Entry 8VAT (electron microscopy, 3.20 A resolution); this record covers chains E and G of the 9 polymer chains in the assembly.

[Chain E]
Name: DNA polymerase III subunit delta'
From: Escherichia coli
UniProtKB: P28631 (HOLB_ECOLI); residue numbers follow UniProt; this construct covers 1-334
Chain sequence (337 residues; numbered -2 to 334; the number before each row is that of its first residue; numbers below 1 keep their minus sign (Gly-2 is residue -2)):
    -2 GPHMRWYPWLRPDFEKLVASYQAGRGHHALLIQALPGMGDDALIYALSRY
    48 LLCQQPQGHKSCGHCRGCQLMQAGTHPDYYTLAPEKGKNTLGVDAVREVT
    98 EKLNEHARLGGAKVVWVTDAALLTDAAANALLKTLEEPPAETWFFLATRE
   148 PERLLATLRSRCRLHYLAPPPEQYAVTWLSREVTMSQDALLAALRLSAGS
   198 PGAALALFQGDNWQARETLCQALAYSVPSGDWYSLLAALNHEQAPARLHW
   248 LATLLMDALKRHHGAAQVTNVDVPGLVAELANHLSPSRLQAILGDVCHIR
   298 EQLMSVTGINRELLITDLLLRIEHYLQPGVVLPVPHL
Unresolved in the structure: -2 to 0
Sequence notes: expression tag (-2 to 0)
Ion coordination: Zn2+: Cys50, Cys59, Cys62, Cys65
Ligand contacts: ADP / beryllium trifluoride: Glu133, Thr154, Arg158
From the paper describing this entry:
  - mutagenesis - K130A: decreased catalytic activity

[Chain G]
Name: Beta sliding clamp
From: Escherichia coli
UniProtKB: P0A988 (DPO3B_ECOLI); numbering as in UniProt (aligned over 1-366)
Chain sequence (369 residues; each row starts with the number of its first residue; numbers below 1 keep their minus sign (Gly-2 is residue -2)):
    -2 GPHMKFTVEREHLLKPLQQVSGPLGGRPTLPILGNLLLQVADGTLSLTGT
    48 DLEMEMVARVALVQPHEPGATTVPARKFFDICRGLPEGAEIAVQLEGERM
    98 LVRSGRSRFSLSTLPAADFPNLDDWQSEVEFTLPQATMKRLIEATQFSMA
   148 HQDVRYYLNGMLFETEGEELRTVATDGHRLAVCSMPIGQSLPSHSVIVPR
   198 KGVIELMRMLDGGDNPLRVQIGSNNIRAHVGDFIFTSKLVDGRFPDYRRV
   248 LPKNPDKHLEAGCDLLKQAFARAAILSNEKFRGVRLYVSENQLKITANNP
   298 EQEEAEEILDVTYSGAEMEIGFNVSYVLDVLNALKCENVRMMLTDSVSSV
   348 QIEDAASQSAAYVVMPMRL
Unresolved in the structure: -2 to 117
Sequence notes: expression tag (-2 to 0)

[Interface between chain E and chain G]
Contacting residue pairs (19; chain E residue first):
  Arg63(E) - Asn118(G)
  Arg63(E) - Asp120(G)
  Asn101(E) - Tyr153(G)
  Asn101(E) - Asp238(G)  hydrogen bond (backbone-backbone)
  Glu102(E) - Pro196(G)
  Glu102(E) - Lys235(G)
  Glu102(E) - Leu236(G)
  His103(E) - Asn221(G)  hydrogen bond
  His103(E) - Lys235(G)
  His103(E) - Leu236(G)  hydrogen bond (backbone-backbone)
  His103(E) - Val237(G)
  His103(E) - Asp238(G)  salt bridge
  Ala104(E) - Asn221(G)  hydrogen bond (backbone-side chain)
  Arg105(E) - Asn222(G)
  Arg105(E) - Thr233(G)
  Arg105(E) - Lys235(G)
  Gly107(E) - Asn221(G)
  Lys110(E) - Asp238(G)  salt bridge
  Pro136(E) - Asp238(G)
Other interface residues (no listed pair), chain E (10 interface residues in all): Ala137
Other interface residues (no listed pair), chain G (12 interface residues in all): Ser220

[Summary]
10 residues of chain E and 12 residues of chain G are in contact; the contacts include 4 hydrogen bonds and 2
salt bridges. Among the polar pairs are His103(E)-Asp238(G), Lys110(E)-Asp238(G) and His103(E)-Asn221(G).
Bound to chain E: ADP / beryllium trifluoride. The paper reports that K130A of chain E reduces catalytic
activity.
Here chain E is DNA polymerase III subunit delta' and chain G is Beta sliding clamp, both from Escherichia
coli. Entry 8VAT (Structure of the E. coli clamp loader bound to the beta clamp in a Open-RNAp/t conformation)
was determined by electron microscopy (same publication as 8VAL, 8VAM, 8VAN, 8VAP, 8VAQ, 8VAR and 8VAS).
